PDB entry 7KED | X-ray diffraction, 3.60 A resolution | chains A and F of the 13 polymer chains in the assembly

== Chain A ==
Molecule: DNA-directed RNA polymerase II subunit RPB1
From: Saccharomyces cerevisiae (strain ATCC 204508 / S288c)
Notes: EC 2.7.7.6
Reference sequence: P04050 (RPB1_YEAST); residues 1-1733 here = UniProt positions 1-1733
Amino-acid sequence (1733 residues; numbered 1 to 1733; the number before each row is that of its first residue):
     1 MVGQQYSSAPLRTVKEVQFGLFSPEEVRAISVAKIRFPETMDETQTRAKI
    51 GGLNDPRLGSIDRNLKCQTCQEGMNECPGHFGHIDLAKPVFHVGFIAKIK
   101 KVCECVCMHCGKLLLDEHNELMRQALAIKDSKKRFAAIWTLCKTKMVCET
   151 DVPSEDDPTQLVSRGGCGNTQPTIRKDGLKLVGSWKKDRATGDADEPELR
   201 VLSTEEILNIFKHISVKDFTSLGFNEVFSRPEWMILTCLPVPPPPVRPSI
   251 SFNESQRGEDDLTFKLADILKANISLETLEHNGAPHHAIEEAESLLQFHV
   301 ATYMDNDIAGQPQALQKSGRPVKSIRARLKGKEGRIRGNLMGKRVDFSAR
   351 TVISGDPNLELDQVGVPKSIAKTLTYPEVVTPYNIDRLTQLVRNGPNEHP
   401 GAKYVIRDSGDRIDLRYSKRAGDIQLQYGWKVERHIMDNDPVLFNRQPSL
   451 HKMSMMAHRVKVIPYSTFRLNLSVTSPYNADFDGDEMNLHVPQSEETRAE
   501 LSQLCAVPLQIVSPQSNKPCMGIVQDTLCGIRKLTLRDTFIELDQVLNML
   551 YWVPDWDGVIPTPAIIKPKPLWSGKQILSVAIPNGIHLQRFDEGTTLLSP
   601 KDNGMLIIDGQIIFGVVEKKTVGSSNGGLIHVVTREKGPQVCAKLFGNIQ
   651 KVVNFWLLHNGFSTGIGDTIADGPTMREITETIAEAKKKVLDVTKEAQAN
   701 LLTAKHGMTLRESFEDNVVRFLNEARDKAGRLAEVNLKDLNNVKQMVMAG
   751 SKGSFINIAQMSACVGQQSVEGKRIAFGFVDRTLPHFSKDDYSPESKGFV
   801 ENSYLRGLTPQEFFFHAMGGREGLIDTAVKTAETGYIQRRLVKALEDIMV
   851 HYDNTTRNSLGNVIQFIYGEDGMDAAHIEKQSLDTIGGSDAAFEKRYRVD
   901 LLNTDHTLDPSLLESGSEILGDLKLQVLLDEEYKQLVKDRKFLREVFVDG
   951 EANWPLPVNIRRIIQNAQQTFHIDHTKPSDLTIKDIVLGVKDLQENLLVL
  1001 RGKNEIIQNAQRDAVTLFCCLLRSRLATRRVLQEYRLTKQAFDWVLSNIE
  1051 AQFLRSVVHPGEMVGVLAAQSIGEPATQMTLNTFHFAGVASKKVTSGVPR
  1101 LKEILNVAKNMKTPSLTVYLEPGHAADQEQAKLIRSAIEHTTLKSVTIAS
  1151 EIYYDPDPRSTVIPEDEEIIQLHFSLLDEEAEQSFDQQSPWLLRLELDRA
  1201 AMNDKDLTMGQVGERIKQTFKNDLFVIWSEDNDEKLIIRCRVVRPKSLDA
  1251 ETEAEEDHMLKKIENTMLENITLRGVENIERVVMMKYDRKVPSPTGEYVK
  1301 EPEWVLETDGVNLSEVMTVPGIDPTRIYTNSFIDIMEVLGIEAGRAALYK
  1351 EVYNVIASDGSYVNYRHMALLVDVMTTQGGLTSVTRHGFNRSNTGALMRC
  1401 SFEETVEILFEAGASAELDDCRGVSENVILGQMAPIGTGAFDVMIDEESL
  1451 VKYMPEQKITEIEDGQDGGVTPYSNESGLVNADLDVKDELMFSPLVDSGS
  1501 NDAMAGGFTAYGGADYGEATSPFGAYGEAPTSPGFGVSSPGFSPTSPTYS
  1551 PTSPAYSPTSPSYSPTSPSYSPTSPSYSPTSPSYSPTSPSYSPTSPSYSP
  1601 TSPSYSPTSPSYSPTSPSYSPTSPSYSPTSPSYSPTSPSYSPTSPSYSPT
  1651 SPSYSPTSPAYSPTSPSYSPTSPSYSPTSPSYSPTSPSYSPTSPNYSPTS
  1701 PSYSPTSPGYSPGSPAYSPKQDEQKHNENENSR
Unresolved in the structure: 1-2, 154-160, 187-198, 250-256, 1082-1091, 1177-1187, 1244-1256, 1447-1733
Metal / ion sites: Zn2+ site 1: C67, C70, C77, H80; Zn2+ site 2: C107, C110, G168; Mg2+: D481, D483, D485 (shared with 1 residue of chain R)
Swiss-Prot annotation at these positions:
  - region: P248 to D260 (Lid loop), N306 to K323 (Rudder loop), P810 to E822 (Bridging helix)
  - binding site (Zn(2+)): C67, C70, C77, H80, C107, C110, C148, C167
  - binding site (Mg(2+)): D481, D483, D485
  - modified residue: T1471 (Phosphothreonine)
  - cross-link (Glycyl lysine isopeptide (Lys-Gly)): K695 (interchain with G-Cter in ubiquitin), K1246 (interchain with G-Cter in ubiquitin), K1350 (interchain with G-Cter in ubiquitin)
  - natural variant: S1653 to P1659 (deletion: In strain: A364A)
  - mutagenesis: K1246 (K1246R: Impairs ubiquitination during transcription stress)

== Chain F ==
Molecule: DNA-directed RNA polymerases I, II, and III subunit RPABC2
From: Saccharomyces cerevisiae (strain ATCC 204508 / S288c)
Reference sequence: P20435 (RPAB2_YEAST); residues 1-155 here = UniProt positions 1-155
Amino-acid sequence (155 residues; numbered 1 to 155; the number before each row is that of its first residue):
     1 MSDYEEAFNDGNENFEDFDVEHFSDEETYEEKPQFKDGETTDANGKTIVT
    51 GGNGPEDFQQHEQIRRKTLKEKAIPKDQRATTPYMTKYERARILGTRALQ
   101 ISMNAPVFVDLEGETDPLRIAMKELAEKKIPLVIRRYLPDGSFEDWSVEE
   151 LIVDL
Unresolved in the structure: 1-68, 155
Swiss-Prot annotation at these positions:
  - region: L111 to L132 (Leucine-zipper)
  - modified residue: S24 (Phosphoserine)

== Chain A / chain F interface ==
Contacting residue pairs (53):
  V379(A) - S102(F)
  V380(A) - N104(F)  hydrogen bond (backbone-side chain)
  T381(A) - S102(F)
  T381(A) - N104(F)
  P382(A) - N104(F)
  Y383(A) - V107(F)
  Y383(A) - T115(F)
  Y428(A) - N104(F)
  E495(A) - A98(F)
  E495(A) - S102(F)
  E496(A) - R92(F)  salt bridge
  E496(A) - G95(F)
  A499(A) - L118(F)  hydrophobic
  S502(A) - L118(F)
  Q503(A) - R90(F)  hydrogen bond
  Q503(A) - L94(F)
  L504(A) - K87(F)
  L504(A) - A91(F)  hydrophobic
  H851(A) - P139(F)
  Y852(A) - E89(F)
  Y852(A) - R136(F)
  Y852(A) - Y137(F)
  R857(A) - P139(F)
  R1001(A) - A80(F)
  R1001(A) - T81(F)
  R1001(A) - P83(F)
  G1002(A) - A80(F)
  L1054(A) - Y84(F)
  R1055(A) - D154(F)  salt bridge
  H1059(A) - T86(F)
  H1059(A) - K87(F)
  P1060(A) - T82(F)
  P1060(A) - T86(F)
  E1062(A) - K87(F)  salt bridge
  E1062(A) - Y88(F)  hydrogen bond
  M1433(A) - R92(F)
  G1437(A) - Y88(F)
  T1438(A) - Y88(F)
  T1438(A) - R92(F)
  A1440(A) - Y137(F)
  F1441(A) - E89(F)
  F1441(A) - R92(F)
  F1441(A) - R135(F)
  D1442(A) - V133(F)
  D1442(A) - I134(F)
  D1442(A) - R135(F)  hydrogen bond (backbone-backbone)
  D1442(A) - Y137(F)
  V1443(A) - V133(F)
  V1443(A) - I134(F)  hydrophobic
  M1444(A) - L132(F)
  M1444(A) - V133(F)  hydrogen bond (backbone-backbone)
  I1445(A) - V133(F)
  D1446(A) - P131(F)  hydrogen bond (backbone-backbone)
Other interface residues (no listed pair), chain A (37 interface residues in all): G429, D853, N854, G1061, R1422
Other interface residues (no listed pair), chain F (36 interface residues in all): T96, L99, I101, M103, A105, P117, L138

== Summary ==
Chain A and chain F form an interface of 37 and 36 residues respectively; the contacts include 6 hydrogen
bonds and 3 salt bridges. Among the polar pairs are E496(A)-R92(F), R1055(A)-D154(F) and E1062(A)-K87(F).
Chain A is DNA-directed RNA polymerase II subunit RPB1 and chain F is DNA-directed RNA polymerases I, II, and
III subunit RPABC2, both from Saccharomyces cerevisiae (strain ATCC 204508 / S288c); the structure, RNA
polymerase II elongation complex with unnatural base dTPT3, was determined by X-ray diffraction together with
7KEE and 7KEF from the same study.
